PDB entry 6VKZ | X-ray diffraction, 2.10 A resolution | chain A

== Chain A ==
Protein: DabA
Source organism: Pseudo-nitzschia multiseries
Reference sequence: A0A386KZ50 (A0A386KZ50_9STRA); residues 46-482 here = UniProt positions 46-482
Amino-acid sequence (441 residues; numbered 42 to 482; the number before each row is that of its first residue):
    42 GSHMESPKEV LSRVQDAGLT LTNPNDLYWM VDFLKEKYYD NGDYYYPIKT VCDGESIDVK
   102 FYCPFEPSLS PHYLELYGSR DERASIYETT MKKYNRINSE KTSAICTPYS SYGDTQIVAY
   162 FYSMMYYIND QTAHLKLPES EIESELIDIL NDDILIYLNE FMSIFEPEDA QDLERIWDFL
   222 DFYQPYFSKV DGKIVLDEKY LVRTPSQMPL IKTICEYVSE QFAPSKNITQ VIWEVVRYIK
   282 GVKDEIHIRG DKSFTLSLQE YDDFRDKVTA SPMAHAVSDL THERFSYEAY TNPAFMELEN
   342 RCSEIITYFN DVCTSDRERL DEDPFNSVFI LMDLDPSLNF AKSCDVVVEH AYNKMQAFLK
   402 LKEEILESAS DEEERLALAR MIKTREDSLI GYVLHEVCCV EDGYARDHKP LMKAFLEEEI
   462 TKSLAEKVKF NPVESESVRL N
Not modelled in the structure: 42-45, 475-482
Differences from the reference sequence: expression tag (42-45)
Bound ions: Mg2+ site 1: N351, T355, E359 (together with geranyl S-thiolodiphosphate); Mg2+ site 2: E359, F366 (together with geranyl S-thiolodiphosphate)
Small-molecule neighbours: geranyl S-thiolodiphosphate (GST): T143, C147, Y163, M166, Y167, N170, D171, K177, R290, R306, T310, I347, T348, N351, T355, R358, E359, D364, Y433, R447
Curated features (UniProtKB/Swiss-Prot):
  - binding site (Mg(2+)): N351, T355, E359, F366
  - mutagenesis: T143 (T143M: Acquired activity on dimethylallyl diphosphate (DMAPP), but reduced efficiency with geranyl diphosphate (GPP) as substrate), Y167 (Y167A: Complete loss of activity; Y167F: Normal activity; Y167L: Strongly reduced activity), R358 (R358A: Complete loss of activity), E359 (E359A: Complete loss of activity), H436 (H436A: Reduced efficiency with L-glutamic acid (L-Glu) as substrate due to a reduced affinity), E437 (E437A: Complete loss of activity), R447 (R447A: Complete loss of activity)
What the authors report for this chain:
  - Mg2+ coordination: N351, T355, E359, F366
  - binding site for geranyl S-thiolodiphosphate: Y167, R358, R447
  - mutagenesis - Y167A, R358A, E359A, E437A, R447A: abolished catalytic activity
  - mutagenesis - Y167L, H436A: decreased catalytic activity
  - mutagenesis - H436A: decreased binding to glutamic acid
  - mutagenesis - Y167F: unchanged catalytic activity
  - mutagenesis - T143M (250-fold): decreased catalytic activity on GPP
  - mutagenesis - T143M: increased catalytic activity
  - specificity-determining residues: T143

== Summary ==
Chain A binds geranyl S-thiolodiphosphate. N351, T355 and E359 form the Mg2+ site 1. Curated annotation
(UniProt) lists 4 Mg2+-binding residues and 7 mutagenesis sites. From the paper: a binding site for geranyl
S-thiolodiphosphate at Y167, R358 and R447; Y167A, R358A and E359A, among others, abolish catalytic activity;
9 substitutions were tested in all.
Chain A is DabA (Pseudo-nitzschia multiseries); the structure, Crystal Structure of the N-prenyltransferase
DabA in Complex with GSPP and Mg2+, was determined by X-ray diffraction, deposited together with 6VL0 and
6VL1.
